8QS6 - chains A and P; structure by X-ray diffraction, 1.80 A resolution.

[Chain A]
Name: 14-3-3 protein sigma
From: Homo sapiens
UniProt: P31947 (1433S_HUMAN); residues 1-231 here = UniProt positions 1-231
Sequence (236 residues; each row starts with the number of its first residue; numbers below 1 keep their minus sign (Gly-4 is residue -4)):
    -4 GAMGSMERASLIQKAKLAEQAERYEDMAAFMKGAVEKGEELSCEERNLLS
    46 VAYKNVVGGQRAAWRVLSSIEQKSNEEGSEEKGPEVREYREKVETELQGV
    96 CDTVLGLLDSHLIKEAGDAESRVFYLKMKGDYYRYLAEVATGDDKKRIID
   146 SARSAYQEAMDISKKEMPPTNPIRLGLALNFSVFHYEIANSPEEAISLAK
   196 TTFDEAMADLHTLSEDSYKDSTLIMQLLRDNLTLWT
Not modelled in the structure: 72-77
Differences from the reference sequence: expression tag (-4 to 0)
Covalent attachments: compound WQ0 linked to Cys38
Bound ions: Mg2+ site 1 near Glu2 (its only coordinating residue here); Mg2+ site 2 near Glu89 (its only coordinating residue here); Mg2+ site 3: Ala203, Asp204
Small-molecule neighbours: WQ0 (N-[[1-(4-bromanyl-3-fluoranyl-phenyl)sulfonylpiperidin-4-yl]methyl]-2-chloranyl-ethanamide): Arg41, Asn42, Ser45, Glu115, Phe119, Lys122, Pro167, Ile168, Gly171, Asp215, Leu218, Ile219
Swiss-Prot annotation at these positions:
  - site (Interaction with phosphoserine on interacting protein): Arg56, Arg129
  - modified residue (Phosphoserine): Ser5, Ser74

[Chain P]
Name: C-RAF peptide pS259
Sequence (10 residues; row label = number of the first residue in the row):
   255 QRSTSTPNVH
Modified positions: Ser259 (phosphoserine; SEP)
Small-molecule neighbours: WQ0 (N-[[1-(4-bromanyl-3-fluoranyl-phenyl)sulfonylpiperidin-4-yl]methyl]-2-chloranyl-ethanamide): Thr260, Pro261, Val263

[Interface between chain A and chain P]
Pairs across the interface (32; chain A residue first):
  Glu14(A) - His264(P)
  Asn42(A) - Val263(P)  hydrogen bond (side chain-backbone)
  Asn42(A) - His264(P)  hydrogen bond (side chain-backbone)
  Val46(A) - Asn262(P)
  Val46(A) - Val263(P)
  Val46(A) - His264(P)
  Lys49(A) - Ser259(P)
  Lys49(A) - Thr260(P)
  Lys49(A) - Asn262(P)
  Arg56(A) - Ser259(P)
  Arg60(A) - Arg256(P)
  Arg129(A) - Ser259(P)
  Tyr130(A) - Ser259(P)
  Gly171(A) - Thr260(P)  hydrogen bond (backbone-side chain)
  Leu174(A) - Thr258(P)
  Leu174(A) - Ser259(P)
  Leu174(A) - Thr260(P)
  Asn175(A) - Ser259(P)
  Asn175(A) - Thr260(P)  hydrogen bond (side chain-backbone)
  Val178(A) - Ser257(P)
  Val178(A) - Thr258(P)
  Tyr181(A) - Ser257(P)
  Glu182(A) - Ser257(P)  hydrogen bond
  Asp215(A) - Val263(P)
  Asp215(A) - His264(P)  salt bridge
  Ile219(A) - Pro261(P)
  Leu222(A) - Thr258(P)
  Leu222(A) - Pro261(P)
  Asn226(A) - Ser257(P)
  Asn226(A) - Thr258(P)  hydrogen bond (side chain-backbone)
  Leu229(A) - Arg256(P)
  Trp230(A) - Ser257(P)  hydrogen bond
Interface residues without a listed pair, chain A (24 interface residues in all): Ser45, Asn50, Lys122, Leu218
Interface residues without a listed pair, chain P (10 interface residues in all): Gln255

[Summary]
24 residues of chain A face 10 of chain P across their interface; the contacts include 7 hydrogen bonds and 1
salt bridge. Among the polar pairs are Asp215(A)-His264(P), Asn42(A)-Val263(P) and Asn42(A)-His264(P). Ligands
of chain P: compound WQ0. Covalently linked compound WQ0: at Cys38(A).
Chain A is 14-3-3 protein sigma (Homo sapiens) and chain P is C-RAF peptide pS259; the structure, Ternary
structure of 14-3-3s, C-RAF phosphopeptide (pS259) and compound 21 (1075354), was determined by X-ray
diffraction.
